PDB entry 5VI5 | X-ray diffraction, 3.20 A resolution | chains A and B of the 10 polymer chains in the assembly

[Chain A (and B)]
Protein: DNA-directed RNA polymerase subunit alpha
Organism: Mycobacterium smegmatis (strain ATCC 700084 / mc(2)155)
Notes: EC 2.7.7.6; chain B of this document is another copy of the same molecule, construct and numbering; everything in this record applies to it too
Reference sequence: A0QSL8 (RPOA_MYCS2); residue numbers follow UniProt; this construct covers 1-350
Chain sequence (350 residues; row label = number of the first residue in the row):
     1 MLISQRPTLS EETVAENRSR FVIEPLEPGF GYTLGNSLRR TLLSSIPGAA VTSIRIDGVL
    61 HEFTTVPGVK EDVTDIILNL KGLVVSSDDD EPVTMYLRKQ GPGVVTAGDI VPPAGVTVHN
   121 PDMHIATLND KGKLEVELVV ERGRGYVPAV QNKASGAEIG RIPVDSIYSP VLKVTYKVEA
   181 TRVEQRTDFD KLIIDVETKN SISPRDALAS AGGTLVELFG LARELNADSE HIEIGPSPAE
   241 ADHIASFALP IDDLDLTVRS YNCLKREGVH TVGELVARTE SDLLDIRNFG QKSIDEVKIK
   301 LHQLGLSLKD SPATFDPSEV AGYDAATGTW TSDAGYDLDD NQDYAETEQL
Not modelled in the structure: 1, 222-350 (chain B: 234-350)

[Chain A / chain B interface]
Residue-residue contacts (55):
  L2(A) with D90(B); R142(B), hydrogen bond (backbone-backbone); G143(B); R144(B)
  P7(A) with L221(B)
  L9(A) with L221(B); A222(B)
  I23(A) with L221(B), hydrophobic
  L26(A) with L218(B), hydrophobic
  E27(A) with R144(B), salt bridge
  F30(A) with R40(B); T41(B); S44(B); S45(B)
  T33(A) with N36(B), hydrogen bond; S37(B), hydrogen bond (backbone-side chain)
  L34(A) with L218(B), hydrophobic; F219(B), hydrophobic
  S37(A) with T33(B), hydrogen bond (side chain-backbone); S37(B), hydrogen bond; F219(B)
  L38(A) with F219(B), hydrophobic
  R40(A) with G29(B); Y32(B); T33(B)
  T41(A) with F30(B)
  S45(A) with F30(B)
  P47(A) with M1(B)
  R142(A) with M1(B)
  R144(A) with L2(B); I3(B); E27(B), salt bridge
  D206(A) with N226(B), hydrogen bond; D228(B)
  L208(A) with A222(B)
  A209(A) with A222(B); N226(B); A227(B); D228(B)
  S210(A) with D228(B), hydrogen bond; S229(B), hydrogen bond (side chain-backbone); E230(B)
  G213(A) with R223(B); E230(B)
  T214(A) with E230(B); H231(B), hydrogen bond (side chain-backbone)
  L215(A) with F219(B), hydrophobic
  V216(A) with V216(B), hydrophobic; F219(B), hydrophobic
  F219(A) with L34(B), hydrophobic; L38(B), hydrophobic; L215(B), hydrophobic; F219(B), hydrophobic
  G220(A) with L9(B)
  L221(A) with A209(B), hydrophobic
Other interface residues (no listed pair), chain A (36 interface residues in all): I3, T8, F21, G29, S44, R205, G212, E217
Other interface residues (no listed pair), chain B (41 interface residues in all): P28, L208, G212, G220, L225, E233

[In short]
36 residues of chain A face 41 of chain B across their interface, with 9 hydrogen bonds and 2 salt bridges.
Polar pairs include E27(A)-R144(B), T33(A)-N36(B) and T33(A)-S37(B).
Both chains are DNA-directed RNA polymerase subunit alpha (Mycobacterium smegmatis (strain ATCC 700084 /
mc(2)155)). Entry 5VI5 (Structure of Mycobacterium smegmatis transcription initiation complex with a full
transcription bubble) was determined by X-ray diffraction (same publication as 5VI8).
